PDB entry 1J16 | X-ray diffraction, 1.60 A resolution | chain A

[Chain A]
Protein: Trypsin II, anionic
Source organism: Rattus norvegicus
Notes: EC 3.4.21.4
UniProt: P00763 (TRY2_RAT); the construct lacks a stretch of the UniProt sequence and is renumbered around it, so the offset changes along the chain: 16-34 = UniProt 24-42; 37-64 = UniProt 43-70; 66-125 = UniProt 71-130; 127-130 = UniProt 131-134; 6 more segments
Chain sequence (223 residues; numbered 16 to 245 plus 3 insertion-coded residues; 10 numbers in that range are skipped by the numbering (no residue carries them; nothing is unmodelled there); the number before each row is that of its first residue):
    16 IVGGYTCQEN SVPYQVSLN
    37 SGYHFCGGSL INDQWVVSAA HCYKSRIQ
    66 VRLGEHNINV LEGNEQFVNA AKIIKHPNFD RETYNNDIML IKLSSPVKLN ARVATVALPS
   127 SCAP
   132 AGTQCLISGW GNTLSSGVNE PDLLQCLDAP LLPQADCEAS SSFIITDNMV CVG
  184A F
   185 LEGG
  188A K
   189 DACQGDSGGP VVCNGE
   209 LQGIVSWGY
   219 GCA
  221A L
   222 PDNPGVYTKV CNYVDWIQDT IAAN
Differences from the reference sequence: engineered mutation Glu-97 (Lys102 in P00763), Tyr-99 (Leu104 in P00763), Ser-172 (Tyr175 in P00763), Ser-173 (Pro176 in P00763), Phe-174 (Gly177 in P00763), Ile-175 (Lys178 in P00763), Ala-190 (Ser195 in P00763)
Disulfides: Cys-22/Cys-157, Cys-42/Cys-58, Cys-128/Cys-232, Cys-136/Cys-201, Cys-168/Cys-182, Cys-191/Cys-220
Bound ions: Ca2+: Glu-70, Asn-72, Val-75, Glu-80
Small-molecule neighbours:
  - benzamidine (BEN), molecule 1: Asn-34, Ser-37, Arg-62, Ile-63, Gln-64, Asn-84
  - benzamidine (BEN), molecule 2: Ser-146, Glu-186, Gly-187, Gly-188, Ala-221, Leu-221A, Pro-222
  - benzamidine (BEN), molecule 3: Asp-189, Ala-190, Cys-191, Gln-192, Ser-195, Val-213, Ser-214, Trp-215, Gly-216, Gly-219, Cys-220, Gly-226, Val-227, Tyr-228
  - benzamidine (BEN), molecule 4: Tyr-217, Leu-221A, Pro-222, Asn-224

[Overview]
Ligands of chain A: 4 copies of benzamidine. The Ca2+ site is built by Glu-70, Asn-72, Val-75 and Glu-80.
Chain A is Trypsin II, anionic (Rattus norvegicus); the structure, Benzamidine in complex with rat trypsin
mutant X99/175/190RT, was determined by X-ray diffraction (same publication as 1J14, 1J15, 1J17 and 1QL9).
